PDB entry 4F75 | X-ray diffraction, 1.70 A resolution | chains A and C of the 4 polymer chains in the assembly

[Chain A]
Molecule: Protease
From: HIV-1 M:B_ARV2/SF2
Notes: EC 3.4.23.16
UniProt: P03369 (POL_HV1A2); residues 1-99 here correspond to UniProt positions 491-589 (UniProt number = residue number + 490)
Amino-acid sequence (99 residues; each row starts with the number of its first residue):
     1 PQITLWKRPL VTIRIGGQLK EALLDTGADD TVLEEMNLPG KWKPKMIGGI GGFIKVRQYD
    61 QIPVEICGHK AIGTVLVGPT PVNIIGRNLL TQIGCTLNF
Construct notes: engineered mutation Lys-7 (Gln497 in P03369)

[Chain C]
Molecule: N terminal product of substrate RH-IN
Amino-acid sequence (5 residues; row label = number of the first residue in the row):
     1 IRKIL
Disordered / not traced: 1

[Chain A / chain C interface]
Contacting residue pairs - 18 pairs, chain A then chain C:
  Asp-25(A) / Leu-5(C)
  Gly-27(A) / Lys-3(C)
  Gly-27(A) / Leu-5(C)  hydrogen bond (backbone-backbone)
  Ala-28(A) / Lys-3(C)
  Ala-28(A) / Ile-4(C)  hydrophobic
  Ala-28(A) / Leu-5(C)
  Asp-29(A) / Lys-3(C)  hydrogen bond (backbone-backbone)
  Asp-29(A) / Ile-4(C)
  Asp-30(A) / Lys-3(C)
  Asp-30(A) / Ile-4(C)
  Ile-47(A) / Ile-4(C)  hydrophobic
  Gly-48(A) / Arg-2(C)
  Gly-48(A) / Lys-3(C)
  Gly-48(A) / Ile-4(C)  hydrogen bond (backbone-backbone)
  Gly-49(A) / Ile-4(C)
  Ile-50(A) / Leu-5(C)
  Phe-53(A) / Arg-2(C)
  Ile-84(A) / Ile-4(C)  hydrophobic
Interface residues without a listed pair, chain A (12 interface residues in all): Val-32

[In short]
12 residues of chain A face 4 of chain C across their interface; the contacts include 3 hydrogen bonds.
Main-chain hydrogen bonds include Gly-27(A)/Leu-5(C), Asp-29(A)/Lys-3(C) and Gly-48(A)/Ile-4(C).
Chain A is Protease (HIV-1 M:B_ARV2/SF2) and chain C is N terminal product of substrate RH-IN; the structure,
Crystal Structure of active HIV-1 Protease in Complex with the N terminal product of the substrate ..., was
determined by X-ray diffraction.
